7W5Z - chains c2 and o of the 116 polymer chains in the assembly; structure by electron microscopy, 3.02 A resolution.

== Chain c2 ==
Name: Cytochrome c oxidase subunit 2
From: Tetrahymena thermophila
Notes: EC 1.9.3.1
UniProt: Q950Y9 (Q950Y9_TETTH); residue numbers follow UniProt; this construct covers 1-604
Chain sequence (604 residues; each row starts with the number of its first residue):
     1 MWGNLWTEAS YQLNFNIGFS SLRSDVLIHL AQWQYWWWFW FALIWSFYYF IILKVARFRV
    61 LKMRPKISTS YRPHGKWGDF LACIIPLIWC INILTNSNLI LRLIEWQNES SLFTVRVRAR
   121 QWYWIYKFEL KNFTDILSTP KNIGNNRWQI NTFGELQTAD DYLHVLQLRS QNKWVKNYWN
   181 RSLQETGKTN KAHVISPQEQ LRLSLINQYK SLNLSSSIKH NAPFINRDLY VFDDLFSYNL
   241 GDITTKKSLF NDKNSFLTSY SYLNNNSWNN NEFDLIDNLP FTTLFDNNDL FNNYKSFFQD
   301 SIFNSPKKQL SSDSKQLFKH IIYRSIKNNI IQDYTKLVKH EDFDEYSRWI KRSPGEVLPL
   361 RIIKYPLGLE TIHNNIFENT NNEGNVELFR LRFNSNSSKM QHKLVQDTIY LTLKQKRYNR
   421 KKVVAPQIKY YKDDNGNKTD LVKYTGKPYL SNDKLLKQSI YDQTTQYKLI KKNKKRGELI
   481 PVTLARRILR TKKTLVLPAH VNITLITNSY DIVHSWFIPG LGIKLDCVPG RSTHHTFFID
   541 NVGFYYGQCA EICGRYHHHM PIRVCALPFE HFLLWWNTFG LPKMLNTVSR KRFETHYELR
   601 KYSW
Unresolved in the structure: 432-438, 584-604
Metal / ion sites: Cu ion site 1: H514, C549, C553, M560; Cu ion site 2: C549, E551, C553, H557; Mg2+: E551 (shared with 1 residue of chain c1)
Small-molecule neighbours: heme a (HEA): W38, F41, W89

== Chain o ==
Name: Cytochrome c oxidase subunit TT15
From: Tetrahymena thermophila
UniProt: Q23F08 (Q23F08_TETTS); residues 1-193 here = UniProt positions 1-193
Chain sequence (193 residues; row label = number of the first residue in the row):
     1 MKEKIFNELT RKMKRKEISA KIQREENKQI LIRQRNNKKY IQSIQGIQQE RKKGKLYLVE
    61 MATQNVEEMD TIQKMNYEAT VNMGRQDLIT REYTFYSDYE FIPIQEDRKQ QMEDALNNLH
   121 KIIHPTVTQL KKKANVQEIQ DRVFRKLQGW EGELNTCVFS AKNVRDSNFC ADRFTNRINT
   181 EGVEFVKQIL REY
Unresolved in the structure: 1-65

== Interface between chain c2 and chain o ==
Contacting residue pairs (107):
  V165(c2) - N76(o)
  L168(c2) - A79(o)
  L168(c2) - T80(o)
  R169(c2) - I72(o)
  R169(c2) - M75(o)
  R169(c2) - N76(o)
  Q171(c2) - M83(o)
  N172(c2) - E78(o)
  N172(c2) - A79(o)
  N172(c2) - N82(o)  hydrogen bond
  K176(c2) - E78(o)  salt bridge
  K176(c2) - N82(o)
  W179(c2) - N82(o)
  W179(c2) - R85(o)
  W179(c2) - Q86(o)
  W179(c2) - I89(o)
  L183(c2) - I89(o)  hydrophobic
  L183(c2) - Y93(o)  hydrogen bond (backbone-side chain)
  Q184(c2) - Y93(o)
  G187(c2) - Y93(o)
  K188(c2) - Y93(o)
  T189(c2) - E92(o)
  T189(c2) - Y93(o)
  N190(c2) - E92(o)  hydrogen bond (backbone-backbone)
  N190(c2) - T94(o)
  K191(c2) - T94(o)  hydrogen bond (backbone-side chain)
  K191(c2) - F95(o)
  K191(c2) - Y96(o)
  K191(c2) - E100(o)  salt bridge
  A192(c2) - Y96(o)
  H193(c2) - Y96(o)
  K339(c2) - Y96(o)
  E341(c2) - F95(o)
  E341(c2) - S97(o)  hydrogen bond
  F343(c2) - F95(o)  hydrophobic
  I350(c2) - F95(o)  hydrophobic
  R352(c2) - F95(o)
  E356(c2) - D98(o)
  E356(c2) - Y99(o)  hydrogen bond (side chain-backbone)
  E356(c2) - F159(o)
  V357(c2) - F101(o)
  L358(c2) - N155(o)
  P359(c2) - F101(o)  hydrophobic
  P359(c2) - N155(o)
  P359(c2) - V158(o)  hydrophobic
  L360(c2) - M112(o)  hydrophobic
  L360(c2) - E151(o)
  L360(c2) - L154(o)  hydrophobic
  L360(c2) - N155(o)  hydrogen bond (backbone-side chain)
  L360(c2) - F174(o)  hydrophobic
  R361(c2) - E151(o)
  I362(c2) - F144(o)
  I362(c2) - L147(o)
  I362(c2) - E151(o)
  I362(c2) - F174(o)  hydrophobic
  K364(c2) - Q140(o)
  K364(c2) - D141(o)  salt bridge
  K364(c2) - F144(o)
  Y365(c2) - Q140(o)  hydrogen bond (backbone-side chain)
  L367(c2) - K133(o)
  L367(c2) - V136(o)  hydrophobic
  L367(c2) - Q137(o)
  L367(c2) - Q140(o)
  G368(c2) - K133(o)
  F377(c2) - V127(o)
  F377(c2) - V136(o)  hydrophobic
  G384(c2) - H124(o)
  N385(c2) - H120(o)
  N385(c2) - K121(o)
  N385(c2) - H124(o)
  V386(c2) - H120(o)
  V386(c2) - H124(o)  hydrogen bond (backbone-side chain)
  V386(c2) - V127(o)  hydrophobic
  E387(c2) - H120(o)
  L388(c2) - H120(o)
  L388(c2) - Q140(o)  hydrogen bond (backbone-side chain)
  F389(c2) - L116(o)  hydrophobic
  F389(c2) - H120(o)  hydrogen bond (backbone-side chain)
  F389(c2) - Q140(o)
  F389(c2) - V143(o)  hydrophobic
  F389(c2) - F144(o)  hydrophobic
  L391(c2) - M112(o)
  L391(c2) - L116(o)  hydrophobic
  F393(c2) - I104(o)  hydrophobic
  F393(c2) - K109(o)
  F393(c2) - M112(o)  hydrophobic
  F393(c2) - E113(o)
  N394(c2) - F101(o)
  S395(c2) - P103(o)
  S395(c2) - K109(o)  hydrogen bond
  S397(c2) - D98(o)
  S397(c2) - E100(o)
  S397(c2) - F101(o)
  S398(c2) - T94(o)
  S398(c2) - F95(o)  hydrogen bond (backbone-backbone)
  S398(c2) - D98(o)
  K399(c2) - D87(o)  salt bridge
  K399(c2) - T90(o)  hydrogen bond
  K399(c2) - R91(o)
  K399(c2) - Y93(o)
  M400(c2) - T90(o)
  M400(c2) - Y93(o)  hydrogen bond (backbone-backbone)
  M400(c2) - F95(o)  hydrophobic
  H402(c2) - Q86(o)
  H402(c2) - T90(o)
  V405(c2) - M83(o)  hydrophobic
  V405(c2) - Q86(o)
Other interface residues (no listed pair), chain c2 (57 interface residues in all): V175, K351, I363, I376, N381, E383, R390, N396
Other interface residues (no listed pair), chain o (51 interface residues in all): N117, I123, T128

== Summary ==
The interface between chain c2 and chain o involves 57 residues on one side and 51 on the other; the contacts
include 15 hydrogen bonds and 4 salt bridges. Among the polar pairs are K176(c2)-E78(o), K191(c2)-E100(o) and
K364(c2)-D141(o). Ligands of chain c2: heme a.
Chain c2 is Cytochrome c oxidase subunit 2 and chain o is Cytochrome c oxidase subunit TT15, both from
Tetrahymena thermophila; the structure, Cryo-EM structure of Tetrahymena thermophila mitochondrial complex IV,
composite dimer model, was determined by electron microscopy together with 7TGH from the same study.
